PDB entry 6O7U | electron microscopy, 3.10 A resolution | chains g and h of the 15 polymer chains in the assembly

== Chain g (and h) ==
Molecule: V-type proton ATPase subunit c
Source organism: Saccharomyces cerevisiae
Notes: chain h of this document is another copy of the same molecule, construct and numbering; everything in this record applies to it too
UniProtKB: P25515 (VATL1_YEAST); numbering as in UniProt (aligned over 1-160)
Amino-acid sequence (160 residues; each row starts with the number of its first residue):
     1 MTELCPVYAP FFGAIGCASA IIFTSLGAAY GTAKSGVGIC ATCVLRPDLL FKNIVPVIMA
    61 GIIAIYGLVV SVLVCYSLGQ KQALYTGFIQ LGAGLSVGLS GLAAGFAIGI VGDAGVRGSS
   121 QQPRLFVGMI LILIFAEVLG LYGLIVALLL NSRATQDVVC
Unresolved in the structure: 1-3, 157-160 (chain h: 1-2, 160)
Swiss-Prot annotation at these positions:
  - site: Glu137 (Essential for proton translocation)
  - mutagenesis: Glu137 (E137D: Partial inactivation; E137Q/V/K: Inactivation)

== Chain g / chain h interface ==
Contacting residue pairs (74):
  Val7(g) - Glu3(h)
  Val7(g) - Leu84(h)
  Val7(g) - Phe88(h)
  Tyr8(g) - Phe88(h)  hydrophobic
  Pro10(g) - Tyr85(h)  hydrophobic
  Pro10(g) - Phe88(h)
  Phe11(g) - Phe88(h)
  Phe11(g) - Leu91(h)  hydrophobic
  Ala14(g) - Phe88(h)
  Ala14(g) - Ile89(h)  hydrophobic
  Ile15(g) - Leu95(h)  hydrophobic
  Cys17(g) - Val146(h)  hydrophobic
  Cys17(g) - Leu150(h)  hydrophobic
  Ala18(g) - Gly92(h)
  Ala18(g) - Ser96(h)
  Ile21(g) - Val146(h)  hydrophobic
  Ile22(g) - Leu95(h)
  Ile22(g) - Leu99(h)  hydrophobic
  Ser25(g) - Ser100(h)  hydrogen bond
  Ser25(g) - Ala103(h)
  Leu26(g) - Ala103(h)  hydrophobic
  Ala28(g) - Leu139(h)  hydrophobic
  Ala29(g) - Ala103(h)
  Ala29(g) - Ala107(h)
  Ala29(g) - Leu139(h)  hydrophobic
  Thr32(g) - Ile132(h)
  Ala33(g) - Ala107(h)  hydrophobic
  Ala33(g) - Ile110(h)  hydrophobic
  Ala33(g) - Val111(h)  hydrophobic
  Val37(g) - Ile110(h)  hydrophobic
  Val37(g) - Ala114(h)  hydrophobic
  Ile39(g) - Ile132(h)  hydrophobic
  Cys40(g) - Ala114(h)
  Cys40(g) - Gly115(h)
  Cys40(g) - Leu125(h)
  Cys43(g) - Gln122(h)
  Cys43(g) - Leu125(h)  hydrophobic
  Val44(g) - Gly118(h)
  Val44(g) - Gln122(h)
  Val44(g) - Leu125(h)  hydrophobic
  Pro47(g) - Gln122(h)
  Pro47(g) - Arg124(h)
  Leu50(g) - Arg124(h)
  Leu50(g) - Leu125(h)  hydrophobic
  Leu50(g) - Gly128(h)
  Phe51(g) - Val127(h)  hydrophobic
  Ile54(g) - Leu131(h)  hydrophobic
  Ile54(g) - Ile132(h)  hydrophobic
  Val57(g) - Phe135(h)  hydrophobic
  Ile58(g) - Phe135(h)  hydrophobic
  Ala64(g) - Leu139(h)  hydrophobic
  Ala64(g) - Tyr142(h)  hydrophobic
  Ile65(g) - Tyr142(h)
  Leu68(g) - Tyr142(h)  hydrophobic
  Leu68(g) - Val146(h)  hydrophobic
  Ser71(g) - Val146(h)
  Val72(g) - Leu149(h)  hydrophobic
  Cys75(g) - Leu149(h)  hydrophobic
  Cys75(g) - Leu150(h)  hydrophobic
  Cys75(g) - Arg153(h)  hydrogen bond (backbone-side chain)
  Tyr76(g) - Leu149(h)
  Tyr76(g) - Arg153(h)  hydrogen bond (backbone-side chain)
  Ser77(g) - Arg153(h)
  Leu78(g) - Tyr85(h)
  Leu78(g) - Ile89(h)  hydrophobic
  Leu78(g) - Leu150(h)  hydrophobic
  Leu78(g) - Arg153(h)  hydrogen bond (backbone-side chain)
  Gly79(g) - Tyr85(h)
  Gln80(g) - Leu4(h)
  Gln80(g) - Ala83(h)
  Gln80(g) - Tyr85(h)
  Gln80(g) - Asp157(h)
  Gln80(g) - Val158(h)
  Gln80(g) - Val159(h)  hydrogen bond (side chain-backbone)
Also at the interface, not in a pair above, chain g (41 interface residues in all): Gly36, Asp48, Lys81
Also at the interface, not in a pair above, chain h (40 interface residues in all): Ala136, Gly143, Ile145

== Overview ==
The interface between chain g and chain h involves 41 residues on one side and 40 on the other; the contacts
include 5 hydrogen bonds. Polar pairs include Ser25(g)-Ser100(h), Cys75(g)-Arg153(h) and Tyr76(g)-Arg153(h).
UniProt lists one mutagenesis site on chain g.
Both chains are V-type proton ATPase subunit c (Saccharomyces cerevisiae). Entry 6O7U (Saccharomyces
cerevisiae V-ATPase Stv1-VO) was determined by electron microscopy together with 6O7T, 6O7V, 6O7W and 6O7X
from the same study.
